4DS1 - chains B and C of the 4 polymer chains in the assembly; structure by X-ray diffraction, 1.85 A resolution.

# Chain B
Name: Nucleoporin NUP159
Reference sequence: P40477 (NU159_YEAST); residue numbers follow UniProt; this construct covers 1116-1126
Chain sequence (11 residues; each row starts with the number of its first residue):
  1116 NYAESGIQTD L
Unresolved in the structure: 1116

# Chain C
Name: Dynein light chain 1, cytoplasmic
Source organism: Saccharomyces cerevisiae
Reference sequence: Q02647 (DYL1_YEAST); numbering as in UniProt (aligned over 1-92)
Chain sequence (97 residues; each row starts with the number of its first residue; numbers below 1 keep their minus sign (Gly-4 is residue -4)):
    -4 GPLGSMSDEN KSTPIVKASD ITDKLKEDIL TISKDALDKY QLERDIAGTV KKQLDVKYGN
    56 TWHVIVGKNF GSYVTHEKGH FVYFYIGPLA FLVFKTA
Unresolved in the structure: -4 to 6
Sequence notes: expression tag (-4 to 0)
Reported in the primary citation:
  - self-association interface (contacts with another copy of this molecule); pairs are residue here / residue on that copy: Glu38-Asn64 (hydrogen bond), Lys46-Thr70 (hydrogen bond)

# How chain B and chain C interact
Contacting residue pairs (8; chain B residue first):
  Tyr1117(B) with Thr56(C); Ala92(C), hydrogen bond (side chain-backbone)
  Glu1119(B) with Lys46(C)
  Gly1121(B) with Arg39(C)
  Ile1122(B) with Arg39(C)
  Gln1123(B) with Leu37(C); Glu38(C), hydrogen bond; Arg39(C), hydrogen bond (side chain-backbone)
Other interface residues (no listed pair), chain B (6 interface residues in all): Thr1124
Other interface residues (no listed pair), chain C (8 interface residues in all): Lys47, Asp50
From the paper, about this interface:
  - pairs named by the authors: Gln1123(B)-Glu38(C) (hydrogen bond), Gln1123(B)-Arg39(C) (hydrogen bond)

# Summary
6 residues of chain B and 8 residues of chain C are in contact; the contacts include 3 hydrogen bonds. Polar
contacts include Tyr1117(B)-Ala92(C), Gln1123(B)-Glu38(C) and Gln1123(B)-Arg39(C). The authors report hydrogen
bonds between Gln1123(B) and Glu38(C) and Gln1123(B) and Arg39(C). The paper reports a self-association
interface involving Glu38(C) and Lys46(C).
Chain B is Nucleoporin NUP159 and chain C is Dynein light chain 1, cytoplasmic (Saccharomyces cerevisiae); the
structure, The Structure of a Yeast Dyn2-Nup159 Complex and the Molecular Basis for the Dynein Light Chain
..., was determined by X-ray diffraction.
